Entry 8JXI (electron microscopy, 3.40 A resolution); this record covers chains A and B of the 5 polymer chains in the assembly.

[Chain A (and B)]
Protein: LDL receptor related protein 2
Organism: Rattus norvegicus
Notes: chain B of this document is another copy of the same molecule, construct and numbering; everything in this record applies to it too
UniProt: A0A0G2K9W7 (A0A0G2K9W7_RAT); residue numbers follow UniProt; this construct covers 1-4660
Sequence (4660 residues; numbered 1 to 4660; the number before each row is that of its first residue):
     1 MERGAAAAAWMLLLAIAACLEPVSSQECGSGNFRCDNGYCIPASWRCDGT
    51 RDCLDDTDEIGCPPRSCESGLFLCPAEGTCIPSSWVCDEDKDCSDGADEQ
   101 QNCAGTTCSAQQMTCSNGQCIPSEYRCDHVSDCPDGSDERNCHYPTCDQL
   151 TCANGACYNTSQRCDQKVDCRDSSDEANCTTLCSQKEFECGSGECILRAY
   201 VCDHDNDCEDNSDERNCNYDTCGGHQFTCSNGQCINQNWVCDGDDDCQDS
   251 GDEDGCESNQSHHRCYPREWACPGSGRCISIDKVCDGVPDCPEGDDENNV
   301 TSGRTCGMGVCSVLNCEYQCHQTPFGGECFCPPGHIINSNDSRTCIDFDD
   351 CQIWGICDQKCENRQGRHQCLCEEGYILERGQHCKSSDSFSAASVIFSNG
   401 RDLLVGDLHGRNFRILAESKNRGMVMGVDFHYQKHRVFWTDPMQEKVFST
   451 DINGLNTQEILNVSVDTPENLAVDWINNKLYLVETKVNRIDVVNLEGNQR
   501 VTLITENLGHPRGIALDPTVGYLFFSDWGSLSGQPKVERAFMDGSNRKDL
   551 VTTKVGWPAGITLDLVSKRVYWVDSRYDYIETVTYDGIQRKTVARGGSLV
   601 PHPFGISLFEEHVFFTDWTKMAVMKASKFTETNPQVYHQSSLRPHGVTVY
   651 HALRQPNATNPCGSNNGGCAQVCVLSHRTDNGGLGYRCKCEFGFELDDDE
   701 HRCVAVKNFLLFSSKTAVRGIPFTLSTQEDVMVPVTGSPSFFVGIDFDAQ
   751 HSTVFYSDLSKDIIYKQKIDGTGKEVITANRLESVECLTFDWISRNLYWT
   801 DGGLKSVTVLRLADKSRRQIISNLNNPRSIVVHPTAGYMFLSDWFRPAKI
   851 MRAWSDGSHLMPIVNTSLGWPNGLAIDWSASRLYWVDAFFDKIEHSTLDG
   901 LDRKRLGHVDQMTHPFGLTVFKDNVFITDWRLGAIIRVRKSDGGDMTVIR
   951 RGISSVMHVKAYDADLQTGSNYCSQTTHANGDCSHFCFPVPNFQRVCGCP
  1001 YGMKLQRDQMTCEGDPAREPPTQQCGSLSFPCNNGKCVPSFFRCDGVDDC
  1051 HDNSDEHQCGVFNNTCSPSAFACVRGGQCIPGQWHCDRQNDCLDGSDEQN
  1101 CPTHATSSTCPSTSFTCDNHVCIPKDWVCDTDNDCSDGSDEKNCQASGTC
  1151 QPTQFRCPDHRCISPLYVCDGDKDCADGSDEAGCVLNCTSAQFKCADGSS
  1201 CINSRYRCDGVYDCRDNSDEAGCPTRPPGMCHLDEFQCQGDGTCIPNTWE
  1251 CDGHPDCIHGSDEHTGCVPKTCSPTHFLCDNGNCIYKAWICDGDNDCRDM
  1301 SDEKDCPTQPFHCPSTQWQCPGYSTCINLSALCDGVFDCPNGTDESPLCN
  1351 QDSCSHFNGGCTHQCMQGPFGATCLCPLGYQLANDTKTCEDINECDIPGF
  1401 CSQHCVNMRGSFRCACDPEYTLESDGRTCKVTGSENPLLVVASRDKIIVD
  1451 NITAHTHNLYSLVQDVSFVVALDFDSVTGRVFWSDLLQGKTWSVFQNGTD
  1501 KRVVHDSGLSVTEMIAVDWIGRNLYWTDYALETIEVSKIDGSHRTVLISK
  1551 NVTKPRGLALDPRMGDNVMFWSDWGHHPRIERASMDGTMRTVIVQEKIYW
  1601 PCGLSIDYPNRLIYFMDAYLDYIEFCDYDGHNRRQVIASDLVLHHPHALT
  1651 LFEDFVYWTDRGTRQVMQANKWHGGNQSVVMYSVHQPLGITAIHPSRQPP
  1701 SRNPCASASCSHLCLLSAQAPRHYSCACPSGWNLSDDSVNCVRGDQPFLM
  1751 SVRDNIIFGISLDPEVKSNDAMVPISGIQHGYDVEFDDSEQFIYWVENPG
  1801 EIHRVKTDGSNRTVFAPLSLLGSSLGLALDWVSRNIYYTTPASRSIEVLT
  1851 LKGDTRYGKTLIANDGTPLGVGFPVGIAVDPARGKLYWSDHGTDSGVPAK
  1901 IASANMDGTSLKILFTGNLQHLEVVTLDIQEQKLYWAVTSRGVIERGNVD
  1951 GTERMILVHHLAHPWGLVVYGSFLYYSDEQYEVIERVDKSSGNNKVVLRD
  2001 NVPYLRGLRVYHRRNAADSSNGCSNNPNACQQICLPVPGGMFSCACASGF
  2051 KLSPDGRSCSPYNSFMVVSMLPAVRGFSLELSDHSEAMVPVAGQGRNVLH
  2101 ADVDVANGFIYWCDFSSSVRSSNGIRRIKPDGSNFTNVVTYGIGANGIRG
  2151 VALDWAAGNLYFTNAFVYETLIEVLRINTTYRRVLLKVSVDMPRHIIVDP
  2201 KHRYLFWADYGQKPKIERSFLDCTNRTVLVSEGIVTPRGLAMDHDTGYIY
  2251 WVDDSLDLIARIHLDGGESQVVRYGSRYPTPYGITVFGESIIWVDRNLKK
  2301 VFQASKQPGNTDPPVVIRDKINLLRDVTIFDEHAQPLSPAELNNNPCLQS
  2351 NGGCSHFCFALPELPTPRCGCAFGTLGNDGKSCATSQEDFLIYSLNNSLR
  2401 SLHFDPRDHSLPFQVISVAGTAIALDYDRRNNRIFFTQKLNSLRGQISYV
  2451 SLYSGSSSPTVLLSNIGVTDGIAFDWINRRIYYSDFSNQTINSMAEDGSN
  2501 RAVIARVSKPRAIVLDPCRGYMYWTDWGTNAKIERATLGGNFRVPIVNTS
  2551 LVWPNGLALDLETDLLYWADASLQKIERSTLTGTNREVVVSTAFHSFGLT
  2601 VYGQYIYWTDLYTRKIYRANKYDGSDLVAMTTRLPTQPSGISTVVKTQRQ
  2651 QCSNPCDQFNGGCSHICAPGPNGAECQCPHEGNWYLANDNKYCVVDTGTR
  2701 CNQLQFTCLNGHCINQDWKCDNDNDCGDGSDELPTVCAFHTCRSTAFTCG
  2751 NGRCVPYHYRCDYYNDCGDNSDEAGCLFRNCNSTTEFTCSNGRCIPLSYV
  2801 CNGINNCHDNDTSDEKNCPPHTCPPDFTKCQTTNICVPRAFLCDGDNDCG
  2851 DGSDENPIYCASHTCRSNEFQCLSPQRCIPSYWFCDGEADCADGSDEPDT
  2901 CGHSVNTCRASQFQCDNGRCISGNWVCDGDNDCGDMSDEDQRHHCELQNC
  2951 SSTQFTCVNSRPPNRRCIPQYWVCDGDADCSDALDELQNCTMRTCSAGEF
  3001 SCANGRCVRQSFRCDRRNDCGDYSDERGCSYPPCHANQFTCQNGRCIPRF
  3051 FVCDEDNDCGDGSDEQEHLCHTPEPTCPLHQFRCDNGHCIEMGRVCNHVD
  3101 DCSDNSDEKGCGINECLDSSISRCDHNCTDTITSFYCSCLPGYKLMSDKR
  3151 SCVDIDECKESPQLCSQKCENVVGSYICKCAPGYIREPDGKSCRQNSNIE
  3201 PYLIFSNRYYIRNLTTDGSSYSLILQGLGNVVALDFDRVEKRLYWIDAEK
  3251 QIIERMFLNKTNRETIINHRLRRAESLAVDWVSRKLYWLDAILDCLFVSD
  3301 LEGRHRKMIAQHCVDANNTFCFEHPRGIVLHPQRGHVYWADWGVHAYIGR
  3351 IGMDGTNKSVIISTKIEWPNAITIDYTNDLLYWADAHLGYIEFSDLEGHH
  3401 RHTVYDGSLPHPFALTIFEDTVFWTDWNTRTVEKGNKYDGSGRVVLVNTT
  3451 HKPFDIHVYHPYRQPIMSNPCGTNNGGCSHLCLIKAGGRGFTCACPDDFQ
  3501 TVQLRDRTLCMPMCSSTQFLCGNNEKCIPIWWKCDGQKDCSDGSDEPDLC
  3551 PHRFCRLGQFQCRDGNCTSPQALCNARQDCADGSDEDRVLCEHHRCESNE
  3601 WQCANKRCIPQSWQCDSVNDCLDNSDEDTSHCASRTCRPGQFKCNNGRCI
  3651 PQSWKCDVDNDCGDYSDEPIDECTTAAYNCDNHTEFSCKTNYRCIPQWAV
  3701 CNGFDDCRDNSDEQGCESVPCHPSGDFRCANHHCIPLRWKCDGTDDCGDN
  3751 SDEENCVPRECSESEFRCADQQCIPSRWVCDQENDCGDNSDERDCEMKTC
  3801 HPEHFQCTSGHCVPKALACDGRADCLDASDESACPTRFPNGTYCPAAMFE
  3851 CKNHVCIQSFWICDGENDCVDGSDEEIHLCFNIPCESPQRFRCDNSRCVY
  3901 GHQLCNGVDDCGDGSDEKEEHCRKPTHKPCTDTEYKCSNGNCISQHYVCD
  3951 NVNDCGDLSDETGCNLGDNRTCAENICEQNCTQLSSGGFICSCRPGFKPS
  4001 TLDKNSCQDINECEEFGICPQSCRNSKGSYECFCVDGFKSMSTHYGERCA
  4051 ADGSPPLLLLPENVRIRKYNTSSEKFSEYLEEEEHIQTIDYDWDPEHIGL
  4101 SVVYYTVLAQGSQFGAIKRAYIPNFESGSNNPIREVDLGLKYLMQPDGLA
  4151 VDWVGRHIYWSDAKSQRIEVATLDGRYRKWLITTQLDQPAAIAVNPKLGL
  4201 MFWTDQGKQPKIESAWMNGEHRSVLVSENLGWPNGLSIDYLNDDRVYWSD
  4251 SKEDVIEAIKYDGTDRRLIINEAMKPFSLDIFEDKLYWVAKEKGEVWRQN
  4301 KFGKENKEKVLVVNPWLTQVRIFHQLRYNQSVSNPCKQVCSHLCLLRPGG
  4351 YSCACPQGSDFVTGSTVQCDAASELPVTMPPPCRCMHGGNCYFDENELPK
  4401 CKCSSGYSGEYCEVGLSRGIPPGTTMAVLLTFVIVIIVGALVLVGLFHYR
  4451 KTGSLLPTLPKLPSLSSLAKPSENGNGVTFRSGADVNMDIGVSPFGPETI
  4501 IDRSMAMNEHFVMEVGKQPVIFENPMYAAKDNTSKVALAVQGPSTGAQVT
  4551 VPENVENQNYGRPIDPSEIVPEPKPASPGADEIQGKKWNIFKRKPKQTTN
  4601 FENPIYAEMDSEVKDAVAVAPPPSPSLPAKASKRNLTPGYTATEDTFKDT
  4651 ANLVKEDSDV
Not modelled in the structure: 1-185, 1316-3164, 3202-4660 (chain B: 1-2716, 2865-4660)
Disulfide bonds: C190-C208, C202-C217, C222-C234, C229-C247, C241-C256, C265-C278, C272-C291, C285-C306, C311-C320, C316-C329, C331-C345, C351-C361, C357-C370, C372-C384, C662-C673, C669-C688, C690-C703, C973-C987, C983-C997, C999-C1012, C1025-C1037, C1032-C1050, C1044-C1059, C1066-C1079, C1073-C1092, C1086-C1101, C1110-C1122, C1117-C1135, C1129-C1144, C1150-C1162, C1157-C1175, C1169-C1184, C1188-C1201, C1195-C1214, C1208-C1223, C1231-C1244, C1238-C1257, C1251-C1267, C1272-C1284, C1279-C1297, C1291-C1306, C3165-C3178, C3180-C3193
Covalent attachments: N-acetylglucosamine (NAG) linked to N340, N462, N657, N865, N1063, N1187; 2-acetamido-2-deoxy-alpha-D-galactopyranose (A2G) linked to T1022, T1103, T1109, T1225
Metal / ion sites: Ca2+ site 1: Y200, D203, D205, D207, D213, E214; Ca2+ site 2: W239, D242, D244, D246, D252, E253; Ca2+ site 3: K283, D286, V288, D290, D296, E297; Ca2+ site 4: S575, D578, P601, T1131; Ca2+ site 5: A888, D891, T913; Ca2+ site 6: F1042, D1045, V1047, D1049, D1055, E1056; Ca2+ site 7: W1084, D1087, Q1089, D1091, D1097, E1098; Ca2+ site 8: W1127, D1130, D1132, D1134, D1140, E1141; Ca2+ site 9: Y1167, D1170, D1172, D1174, D1180, E1181; Ca2+ site 10: Y1206, D1209, V1211, D1213, D1219, E1220; Ca2+ site 11: W1249, D1252, H1254, D1262, E1263; Ca2+ site 12: W1289, D1292, D1294, D1296, D1302, E1303
Residues lining bound ligands:
  - 2-acetamido-2-deoxy-alpha-D-galactopyranose (A2G), molecule 1: D220, T221, C222, G223, T679
  - 2-acetamido-2-deoxy-alpha-D-galactopyranose (A2G), molecule 2: N1064, T1065, P1068
  - 2-acetamido-2-deoxy-alpha-D-galactopyranose (A2G), molecule 3: S1147, T1149, C1150, Q1151

[How chain A and chain B interact]
Contacting residue pairs (20):
  Y972(A) - Y2757(B)
  Y972(A) - H2758(B)
  T977(A) - C2776(B)
  T977(A) - L2777(B)  hydrogen bond (backbone-backbone)
  H978(A) - Y2757(B)  hydrogen bond
  H978(A) - R2760(B)
  H978(A) - C2761(B)
  G981(A) - Y2757(B)  hydrogen bond (backbone-side chain)
  D982(A) - Y2757(B)  hydrogen bond
  D982(A) - R2760(B)  salt bridge
  Q994(A) - T2745(B)  hydrogen bond
  R995(A) - S2744(B)  hydrogen bond (side chain-backbone)
  R995(A) - T2745(B)
  R995(A) - A2746(B)  hydrogen bond (side chain-backbone)
  R995(A) - Y2757(B)
  V996(A) - S2744(B)
  V996(A) - T2745(B)
  D1008(A) - T2748(B)  hydrogen bond (backbone-side chain)
  Q1009(A) - T2741(B)
  M1010(A) - F2747(B)  hydrophobic
Also at the interface, not in a pair above, chain A (13 interface residues in all): V990, R1007
Also at the interface, not in a pair above, chain B (14 interface residues in all): A2738, C2742

[Summary]
Chain A and chain B form an interface of 13 and 14 residues respectively, with 8 hydrogen bonds and 1 salt
bridge. Among the polar pairs are D982(A)-R2760(B), H978(A)-Y2757(B) and G981(A)-Y2757(B). Ligands of chain A:
3 copies of 2-acetamido-2-deoxy-alpha-D-galactopyranose.
Chain A and chain B are both LDL receptor related protein 2 (Rattus norvegicus); the structure, rat megalin
RAP complex wingB, was determined by electron microscopy, deposited together with 8JUT, 8JUU, 8JX8, 8JX9,
8JXA, 8JXB and 5 further entries.
